PDB entry 7LMO | X-ray diffraction, 1.99 A resolution | chains A and B

Chain A (and B):
Molecule: JTO light chain
Organism: Homo sapiens
Notes: chain B of this document is another copy of the same molecule, construct and numbering; everything in this record applies to it too
Chain sequence (215 residues; numbered 1 to 214 plus 5 insertion-coded residues; 4 numbers in that range are skipped by the numbering (no residue carries them; nothing is unmodelled there); the number before each row is that of its first residue; a row labelled like 27A-27B holds insertion residues (27A, then the next letters in order)):
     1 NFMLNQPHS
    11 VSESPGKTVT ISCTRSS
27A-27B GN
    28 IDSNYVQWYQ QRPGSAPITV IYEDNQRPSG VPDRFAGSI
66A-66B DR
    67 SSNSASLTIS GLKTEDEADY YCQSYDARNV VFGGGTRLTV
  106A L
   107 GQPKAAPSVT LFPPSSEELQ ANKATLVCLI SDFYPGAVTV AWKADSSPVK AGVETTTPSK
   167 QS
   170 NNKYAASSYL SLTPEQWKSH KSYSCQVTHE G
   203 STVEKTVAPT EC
Cystine bridges: Cys-23/Cys-88, Cys-134/Cys-194
Small-molecule neighbours: NYO ((5R)-3-[2-[7-(diethylamino)-4-methyl-2-oxidanylidene-chromen-3-yl]ethyl]-7-(1H-imidazol-4-ylcarbonyl)-1,3,7-triazaspiro[4.4]nonane-2,4-dione): Tyr-36, Gln-38, Pro-44, Tyr-87, Arg-94, Asn-95, Val-96, Val-97, Phe-98, Gly-99
What the authors report for this chain:
  - binding site for NYO: Tyr-49, Val-96, Phe-98

How chain A and chain B interact:
Residue-residue contacts (62; chain A residue first):
  Tyr-36(A) / Val-96(B)  hydrophobic
  Tyr-36(A) / Phe-98(B)  hydrophobic
  Gln-38(A) / Gln-38(B)  hydrogen bond
  Gln-38(A) / Tyr-87(B)
  Ser-42(A) / Tyr-87(B)  hydrogen bond (backbone-side chain)
  Ala-43(A) / Tyr-87(B)  hydrophobic
  Ala-43(A) / Gly-99(B)
  Ala-43(A) / Gly-100(B)
  Pro-44(A) / Tyr-87(B)
  Pro-44(A) / Phe-98(B)
  Thr-46(A) / Asn-95(B)
  Thr-46(A) / Val-96(B)  hydrogen bond (side chain-backbone)
  Thr-46(A) / Phe-98(B)
  Tyr-49(A) / Arg-94(B)  hydrogen bond
  Pro-55(A) / Asn-95(B)
  Tyr-87(A) / Ala-43(B)
  Tyr-87(A) / Pro-44(B)
  Arg-94(A) / Tyr-49(B)
  Arg-94(A) / Glu-50(B)
  Phe-98(A) / Tyr-36(B)
  Thr-116(A) / Glu-124(B)
  Phe-118(A) / Phe-118(B)  hydrophobic
  Phe-118(A) / Pro-119(B)
  Phe-118(A) / Thr-131(B)
  Phe-118(A) / Val-133(B)  hydrophobic
  Pro-119(A) / Phe-118(B)
  Ser-121(A) / Thr-116(B)
  Ser-121(A) / Leu-117(B)
  Glu-123(A) / Lys-207(B)  salt bridge
  Glu-124(A) / Thr-116(B)
  Glu-124(A) / Phe-118(B)
  Thr-131(A) / Phe-118(B)
  Thr-131(A) / Leu-135(B)
  Val-133(A) / Phe-118(B)  hydrophobic
  Val-133(A) / Leu-135(B)  hydrophobic
  Leu-135(A) / Thr-131(B)
  Leu-135(A) / Tyr-178(B)  hydrophobic
  Ser-137(A) / Tyr-178(B)
  Glu-160(A) / Gln-167(B)  hydrogen bond
  Glu-160(A) / Ser-168(B)  hydrogen bond
  Thr-161(A) / Gln-167(B)  hydrogen bond (backbone-side chain)
  Thr-162(A) / Ser-165(B)
  Thr-162(A) / Gln-167(B)
  Thr-162(A) / Ala-174(B)
  Thr-163(A) / Ser-165(B)  hydrogen bond (backbone-side chain)
  Ser-165(A) / Thr-162(B)
  Ser-165(A) / Thr-163(B)  hydrogen bond (side chain-backbone)
  Gln-167(A) / Glu-160(B)  hydrogen bond
  Gln-167(A) / Thr-161(B)  hydrogen bond (side chain-backbone)
  Gln-167(A) / Thr-162(B)
  Gln-167(A) / Tyr-178(B)
  Ser-168(A) / Glu-160(B)  hydrogen bond
  Ala-174(A) / Thr-162(B)
  Ala-174(A) / Tyr-178(B)
  Ser-176(A) / Ser-176(B)  hydrogen bond
  Tyr-178(A) / Leu-135(B)  hydrophobic
  Tyr-178(A) / Ser-137(B)
  Tyr-178(A) / Gln-167(B)
  Tyr-178(A) / Ala-174(B)
  Cys-214(A) / Thr-212(B)  hydrogen bond (backbone-side chain)
  Cys-214(A) / Glu-213(B)  hydrogen bond (side chain-backbone)
  Cys-214(A) / Cys-214(B)  disulfide
Other interface residues (no listed pair), chain A (37 interface residues in all): Ile-45, Ser-56, Pro-120, Lys-129, Ala-175
Other interface residues (no listed pair), chain B (44 interface residues in all): Asn-1, Gly-41, Thr-46, Ala-93, Ser-114, Pro-120, Ala-175, Thr-208
Cross-chain cystine bridges: Cys-214(A)/Cys-214(B)

Summary:
Chain A and chain B form an interface of 37 and 44 residues respectively; the contacts include 1 disulfide
bond, 15 hydrogen bonds and 1 salt bridge. Polar pairs include Glu-123(A)/Lys-207(B), Gln-38(A)/Gln-38(B) and
Ser-42(A)/Tyr-87(B). Ligands of chain A: compound NYO. The paper reports a binding site for NYO at Tyr-49(A),
Val-96(A) and Phe-98(A).
Both chains are JTO light chain (Homo sapiens). Entry 7LMO (Structure of full-length human lambda-6A light
chain JTO in complex with stabilizer 34
[3-(2-(7-(diethylamino)-4-methyl-2-oxo-2H-chromen-3-yl)ethyl)-7-(1H-imidazole-5-carbonyl)-1,3,7-triazaspiro[4.4]nonane-2,4-dione])
was determined by X-ray diffraction together with 7LMN, 7LMP, 7LMQ and 7LMR from the same study.
